PDB entry 4D42 | X-ray diffraction, 2.02 A resolution | chains C and D of the 4 polymer chains in the assembly

Chain C (and D):
Protein: Enoyl-[acyl-carrier-protein] reductase [NADPH]
From: Staphylococcus aureus SUBSP. aureus N315
Notes: EC 1.3.1.10; chain D of this document is another copy of the same molecule, construct and numbering; everything in this record applies to it too
UniProtKB: Q7A6D8 (Q7A6D8_STAAN); residue numbers follow UniProt; this construct covers 1-256
Chain sequence (282 residues; row label = number of the first residue in the row; numbers below 1 keep their minus sign (Met-25 is residue -25)):
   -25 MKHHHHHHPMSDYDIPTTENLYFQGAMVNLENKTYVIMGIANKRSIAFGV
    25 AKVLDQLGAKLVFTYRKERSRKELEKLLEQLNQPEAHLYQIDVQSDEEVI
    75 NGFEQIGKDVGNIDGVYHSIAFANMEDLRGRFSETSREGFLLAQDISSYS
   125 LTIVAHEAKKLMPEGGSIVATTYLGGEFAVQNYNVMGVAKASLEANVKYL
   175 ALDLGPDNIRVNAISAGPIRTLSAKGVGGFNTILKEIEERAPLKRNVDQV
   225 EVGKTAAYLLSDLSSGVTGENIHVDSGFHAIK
Unresolved in the structure: -25 to 1
Construct notes: expression tag (-25 to 0); engineered mutation Val2 (Leu in Q7A6D8)
Small-molecule neighbours:
  - glutamic acid (GLU): Arg103, Gly202, Gly203
  - NADP (NAP; NADP nicotinamide-adenine-dinucleotide phosphate): Gly13, Ile14, Ala15, Ser19, Ile20, Tyr39, Arg40, Lys41, Ser44, Ile65, Asp66, Val67, Gln68, Ser93, Ile94, Ala95, Phe96, Ile120, Thr145, Thr146, Tyr147, Tyr157, Lys164, Ala190, Gly191, Pro192, Ile193, Thr195, Leu196, Ser197, Phe204
  - 4-fluoro-5-hexyl-2-phenoxyphenol (W0I): Ala95, Phe96, Ala97, Leu102, Tyr147, Val154, Gln155, Asn156, Tyr157, Met160, Lys164, Pro192, Ile193, Ser197, Ala198, Val201, Gly202, Gly203, Phe204, Ile207
Reported in the primary citation:
  - binding site for 4-fluoro-5-hexyl-2-phenoxyphenol: Tyr157, Ala198, Phe204
  - catalytic residues: Tyr147 (proposed by the authors, not directly observed)
  - catalytic residues: Tyr157, Lys164
  - binding site for NADP: Lys164
  - mutagenesis - Y147F (4-fold), S189A, D249A (>10,000-fold): decreased catalytic activity
  - mutagenesis - Y147F: unchanged binding to TS analogue

Interface between chain C and chain D:
Pairs across the interface (89):
  Val67(C) - Arg111(D)  hydrogen bond (backbone-side chain)
  Gln68(C) - Arg111(D)  hydrogen bond (backbone-side chain)
  Ser69(C) - Arg111(D)
  Asp70(C) - Arg111(D)  salt bridge
  Arg105(C) - Lys133(D)
  Arg105(C) - Asp177(D)  salt bridge
  Arg105(C) - Leu178(D)
  Arg105(C) - Asp181(D)  salt bridge
  Phe106(C) - Thr126(D)
  Phe106(C) - Asn170(D)
  Phe106(C) - Tyr173(D)  hydrophobic
  Phe106(C) - Leu174(D)  hydrophobic
  Phe106(C) - Asp177(D)  hydrogen bond (backbone-side chain)
  Ser107(C) - His130(D)
  Ser107(C) - Leu174(D)
  Ser107(C) - Asp177(D)  hydrogen bond
  Ser107(C) - Leu178(D)
  Glu108(C) - His130(D)
  Thr109(C) - Tyr123(D)  hydrogen bond (backbone-side chain)
  Ser110(C) - Tyr123(D)
  Arg111(C) - Val67(D)  hydrogen bond (side chain-backbone)
  Arg111(C) - Gln68(D)  hydrogen bond (side chain-backbone)
  Arg111(C) - Ser69(D)
  Arg111(C) - Asp70(D)  salt bridge
  Arg111(C) - Asp119(D)  salt bridge
  Arg111(C) - Tyr123(D)  hydrogen bond (backbone-side chain)
  Phe114(C) - Gln118(D)
  Phe114(C) - Ser122(D)
  Phe114(C) - Tyr123(D)  hydrophobic
  Phe114(C) - Ser166(D)
  Phe114(C) - Asn170(D)
  Leu115(C) - Leu115(D)
  Leu115(C) - Asp119(D)
  Gln118(C) - Phe114(D)
  Gln118(C) - Gln118(D)  hydrogen bond
  Gln118(C) - Ser166(D)
  Asp119(C) - Arg111(D)  salt bridge
  Ser122(C) - Phe114(D)
  Tyr123(C) - Thr109(D)  hydrogen bond (side chain-backbone)
  Tyr123(C) - Ser110(D)
  Tyr123(C) - Arg111(D)  hydrogen bond (side chain-backbone)
  Tyr123(C) - Phe114(D)  hydrophobic
  Thr126(C) - Phe106(D)
  Thr126(C) - Ser107(D)
  His130(C) - Ser107(D)
  His130(C) - Glu108(D)
  Lys133(C) - Arg105(D)
  Gly149(C) - Tyr173(D)  hydrogen bond (backbone-side chain)
  Glu151(C) - Lys172(D)  hydrogen bond (backbone-side chain)
  Phe152(C) - Tyr173(D)  hydrogen bond (backbone-side chain)
  Ala153(C) - Lys172(D)
  Ala153(C) - Tyr173(D)
  Ala153(C) - Leu176(D)  hydrophobic
  Val154(C) - Tyr173(D)  hydrogen bond (backbone-side chain)
  Gln155(C) - Leu176(D)
  Tyr157(C) - Tyr173(D)
  Asn158(C) - Tyr173(D)
  Gly161(C) - Tyr173(D)
  Val162(C) - Ser166(D)
  Val162(C) - Asn170(D)
  Val162(C) - Tyr173(D)  hydrophobic
  Ala165(C) - Ala165(D)
  Ala165(C) - Ala169(D)  hydrophobic
  Ser166(C) - Phe114(D)
  Ser166(C) - Gln118(D)
  Ser166(C) - Val162(D)
  Ala169(C) - Ala165(D)  hydrophobic
  Asn170(C) - Phe106(D)
  Asn170(C) - Phe114(D)
  Lys172(C) - Glu151(D)  hydrogen bond (side chain-backbone)
  Lys172(C) - Ala153(D)
  Tyr173(C) - Phe106(D)  hydrophobic
  Tyr173(C) - Gly149(D)  hydrogen bond (side chain-backbone)
  Tyr173(C) - Phe152(D)  hydrogen bond (side chain-backbone)
  Tyr173(C) - Ala153(D)
  Tyr173(C) - Val154(D)  hydrogen bond (side chain-backbone)
  Tyr173(C) - Tyr157(D)
  Tyr173(C) - Asn158(D)
  Tyr173(C) - Gly161(D)
  Leu174(C) - Phe106(D)  hydrophobic
  Leu174(C) - Ser107(D)
  Leu176(C) - Ala153(D)
  Leu176(C) - Gln155(D)
  Asp177(C) - Arg105(D)  salt bridge
  Asp177(C) - Phe106(D)  hydrogen bond (side chain-backbone)
  Asp177(C) - Ser107(D)  hydrogen bond
  Leu178(C) - Arg105(D)
  Leu178(C) - Ser107(D)
  Asp181(C) - Arg105(D)  salt bridge
Also at the interface, not in a pair above, chain C (43 interface residues in all): Ile127, Gly150
Also at the interface, not in a pair above, chain D (42 interface residues in all): Ile127

In short:
43 residues of chain C and 42 residues of chain D are in contact; the contacts include 21 hydrogen bonds and 8
salt bridges. Polar pairs include Asp70(C)-Arg111(D), Arg105(C)-Asp177(D) and Arg105(C)-Asp181(D). The paper
reports catalytic residues Tyr147(C), Tyr157(C) and Lys164(C); Y147F, S189A and D249A of chain C reduce
catalytic activity.
Chain C and chain D are both Enoyl-[acyl-carrier-protein] reductase [NADPH] (Staphylococcus aureus SUBSP.
aureus N315); the structure, Crystal structure of S. aureus FabI in complex with NADP and 4-fluoro-
5-hexyl-2-phenoxyphenol, was determined by X-ray diffraction (same publication as 4D41, 4D43, 4D44, 4D45 and
4D46).
